3ERK - chain A; structure by X-ray diffraction, 2.10 A resolution.

Chain A:
Name: Extracellular regulated kinase 2
From: Rattus norvegicus
Notes: EC 2.7.1.-
UniProt: P63086 (MK01_RAT); residue numbers follow UniProt; this construct covers 1-358
Amino-acid sequence (364 residues; numbered -5 to 358; the number before each row is that of its first residue; numbers below 1 keep their minus sign (His-5 is residue -5)):
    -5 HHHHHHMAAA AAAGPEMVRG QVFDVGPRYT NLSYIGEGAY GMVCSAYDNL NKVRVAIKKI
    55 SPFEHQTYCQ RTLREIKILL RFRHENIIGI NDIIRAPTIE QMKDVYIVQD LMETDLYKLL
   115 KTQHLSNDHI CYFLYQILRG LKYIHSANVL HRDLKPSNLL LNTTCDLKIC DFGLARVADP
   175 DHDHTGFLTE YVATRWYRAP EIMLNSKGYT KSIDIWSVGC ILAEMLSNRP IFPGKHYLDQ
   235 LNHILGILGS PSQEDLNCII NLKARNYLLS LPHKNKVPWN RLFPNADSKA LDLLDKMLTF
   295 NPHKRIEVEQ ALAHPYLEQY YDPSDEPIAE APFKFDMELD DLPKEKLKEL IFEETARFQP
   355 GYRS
Unresolved in the structure: -5 to 5, 356-358
Small-molecule neighbours: sb220025 (SB4; 4-(4-fluorophenyl)-1-(4-piperidinyl)-5-(2-amino-4-pyrimidinyl)-imidazole): Val37, Ala50, Ile51, Lys52, Ile82, Ile101, Val102, Gln103, Asp104, Leu105, Met106, Asp109, Lys112, Ser151, Leu154
UniProt features mapped onto this chain:
  - motif: Thr183 to Tyr185 (TXY)
  - active site: Asp147 (Proton acceptor)
  - binding site (ATP): Ile29 to Val37, Lys52
  - modified residue: Ala2 (N-acetylalanine), Ser27 (Phosphoserine), Thr183 (Phosphothreonine), Tyr185 (Phosphotyrosine), Thr188 (Phosphothreonine), Ser244 (Phosphoserine), Ser246 (Phosphoserine), Ser282 (Phosphoserine)
  - mutagenesis: Gln117 (Q117A: Reduced affinity for DCC. Strongly reduced affinity for DCC; when associated with A-123), His123 (H123A: Reduced affinity for DCC. Strongly reduced affinity for DCC; when associated with A-117), Leu155 (L155A: Reduced affinity for DCC)

In short:
Ligands of chain A: sb220025. UniProt lists active-site residue Asp147, 10 ATP-binding residues and 3
mutagenesis sites.
Chain A is Extracellular regulated kinase 2 (Rattus norvegicus); the structure, The complex structure of the
map kinase ERK2/SB220025, was determined by X-ray diffraction, deposited together with 1BL6, 1BL7, 1BMK, 4ERK
and 1A9U.
